Entry 3GZY (X-ray diffraction, 1.62 A resolution); this record covers chains A and B.

[Chain A]
Molecule: Biphenyl dioxygenase subunit alpha
Source organism: Comamonas testosteroni
Notes: EC 1.14.12.18
UniProt: Q46372 (BPHA_COMTE); numbering as in UniProt (aligned over 1-457)
Chain sequence (457 residues; row label = number of the first residue in the row):
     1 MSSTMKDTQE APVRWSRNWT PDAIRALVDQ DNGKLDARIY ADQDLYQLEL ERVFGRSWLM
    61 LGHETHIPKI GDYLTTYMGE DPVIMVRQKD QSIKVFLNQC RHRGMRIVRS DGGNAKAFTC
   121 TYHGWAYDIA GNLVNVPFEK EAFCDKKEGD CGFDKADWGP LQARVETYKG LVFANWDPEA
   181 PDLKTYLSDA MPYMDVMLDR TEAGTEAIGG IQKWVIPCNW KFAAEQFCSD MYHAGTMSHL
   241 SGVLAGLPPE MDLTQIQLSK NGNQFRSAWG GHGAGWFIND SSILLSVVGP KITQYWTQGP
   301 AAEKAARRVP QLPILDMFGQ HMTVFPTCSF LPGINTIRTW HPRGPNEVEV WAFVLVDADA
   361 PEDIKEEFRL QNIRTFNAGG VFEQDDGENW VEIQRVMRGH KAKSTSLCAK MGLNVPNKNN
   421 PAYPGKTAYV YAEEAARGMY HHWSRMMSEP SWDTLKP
Disordered / not traced: 1-17
Metal / ion sites: 2Fe-2S cluster Fe: Cys100, His102, Cys120, His123; Fe2+: His233, His239, Asp386
Residues lining bound ligands: 2Fe-2S cluster (FES): Cys100, His102, Arg103, Gly104, Met105, Cys120, Tyr122, His123, Gly124, Trp125
Curated features (UniProtKB/Swiss-Prot):
  - binding site ([2Fe-2S] cluster): Cys100, His102, Cys120, His123
  - binding site (Fe cation): His233, His239
Reported in the primary citation:
  - Fe2+ coordination: His233, His239, Asp386
  - 2Fe-2S cluster coordination: His123
  - contacts within the chain: Asp230-His233 (hydrogen bond)
  - specificity-determining residues: Gly319 (proposed by the authors, not directly observed)
  - specificity-determining residues: Met231
  - mutagenesis - M231A, M231T: increased catalytic activity

[Chain B]
Molecule: Biphenyl dioxygenase subunit beta
Source organism: Comamonas testosteroni
Notes: EC 1.14.12.18
UniProt: Q46373 (BPHE_COMTE); residue numbers follow UniProt; this construct covers 1-186
Chain sequence (186 residues; row label = number of the first residue in the row):
     1 MISTPLSKEF EWPAKPVSLE LQHQVEQFYY REAQLLDHHA FQAWFALLAE DIHYWMPIRT
    61 VRTAREQGLE YVPAGANAHF DDTHATMYGR IRQKTSDLNW AEDPPSRTRH LVSNVIVREM
   121 DTPGTLEVAS AFLLYRSRLE RQVDVFAGER RDVLRIADNP LGFQIAKRTI ILDQSTVLAN
   181 NLSVFF

[Chain A / chain B interface]
Contacting residue pairs - 79 pairs, chain A then chain B:
  Tyr73(A) - Glu66(B)
  Arg109(A) - Val61(B)
  Ser110(A) - Val61(B)
  Ser110(A) - Arg62(B)
  Ser110(A) - Thr63(B)
  Asp111(A) - Thr60(B)
  Asp111(A) - Val61(B)  hydrogen bond (side chain-backbone)
  Gly112(A) - Arg62(B)  hydrogen bond (backbone-side chain)
  Gly113(A) - Glu66(B)
  Asn114(A) - Arg65(B)
  Asn114(A) - Glu66(B)  hydrogen bond (backbone-side chain)
  Ile208(A) - Ala76(B)  hydrophobic
  Ile208(A) - Asn77(B)
  Gly209(A) - Val72(B)
  Gly209(A) - Ala76(B)
  Gly209(A) - Asn77(B)  hydrogen bond (backbone-backbone)
  Gly210(A) - Val72(B)
  Gly210(A) - Asn77(B)  hydrogen bond (backbone-side chain)
  Gln212(A) - His79(B)  hydrogen bond
  Lys213(A) - Thr176(B)
  Lys213(A) - Val177(B)  hydrogen bond (backbone-backbone)
  Trp214(A) - Val177(B)
  Trp214(A) - Asn180(B)
  Val215(A) - Thr176(B)
  Val215(A) - Val177(B)  hydrogen bond (backbone-backbone)
  Val215(A) - Leu178(B)
  Val215(A) - Ala179(B)
  Val215(A) - Asn180(B)
  Pro217(A) - Asn180(B)
  Met237(A) - Trp100(B)  hydrogen bond (backbone-side chain)
  Ser238(A) - Trp100(B)
  Leu240(A) - Leu98(B)  hydrophobic
  Ser241(A) - Gln93(B)  hydrogen bond
  Ser241(A) - Ser96(B)
  Ser241(A) - Leu98(B)
  Ser241(A) - Asn99(B)
  Gly242(A) - Gln93(B)
  Leu244(A) - Arg92(B)
  Leu244(A) - Ser96(B)
  Ala245(A) - Gly89(B)
  Leu247(A) - Arg92(B)  hydrogen bond (backbone-side chain)
  Pro248(A) - Arg92(B)  hydrogen bond (backbone-side chain)
  Pro249(A) - Tyr88(B)
  Pro249(A) - Arg92(B)
  Met251(A) - Arg92(B)  hydrogen bond (backbone-side chain)
  Leu253(A) - Leu98(B)  hydrophobic
  Arg369(A) - Gly75(B)  hydrogen bond (side chain-backbone)
  Arg369(A) - Ala76(B)  hydrogen bond (side chain-backbone)
  Arg369(A) - Asp81(B)  salt bridge
  Leu370(A) - Asp81(B)
  Ile373(A) - Asn77(B)
  Ile373(A) - Ala78(B)
  Ile373(A) - His79(B)
  Ile373(A) - Asp81(B)
  Ile373(A) - Arg90(B)
  Asn377(A) - Ala78(B)  hydrogen bond (side chain-backbone)
  Asn377(A) - His79(B)
  Ala378(A) - Asn181(B)
  Ala378(A) - Leu182(B)  hydrogen bond (backbone-backbone)
  Gly379(A) - Arg90(B)  hydrogen bond (backbone-side chain)
  Gly379(A) - Leu182(B)
  Val381(A) - Gln93(B)  hydrogen bond (backbone-side chain)
  Gln384(A) - Gln93(B)
  Gln384(A) - Lys94(B)  hydrogen bond
  Gln384(A) - Asn99(B)  hydrogen bond
  Gln384(A) - Ala101(B)
  Gln384(A) - Ser183(B)
  Asp385(A) - Gln93(B)
  Asp385(A) - Asn99(B)  hydrogen bond
  Asp385(A) - Trp100(B)  hydrogen bond (side chain-backbone)
  Asp385(A) - Ala101(B)  hydrogen bond (side chain-backbone)
  Glu388(A) - Trp100(B)
  Glu388(A) - Ala101(B)
  Glu388(A) - Arg138(B)  salt bridge
  Glu388(A) - Leu139(B)
  Glu388(A) - Asn180(B)
  Val391(A) - Asn180(B)
  Glu392(A) - Leu139(B)
  Arg395(A) - Leu139(B)
Also at the interface, not in a pair above, chain A (49 interface residues in all): Ala115, Ile211, Ile216, Asp252, Glu349, Ala352, Phe353, Val354, Arg374
Also at the interface, not in a pair above, chain B (38 interface residues in all): Ile58, Phe80, Thr86, Gln142
From the paper, about this interface:
  - interface residues, chain A: Gln384(A), Asp385(A)

[In short]
Chain A and chain B form an interface of 49 and 38 residues respectively; the contacts include 24 hydrogen
bonds and 2 salt bridges. Among the polar pairs are Arg369(A)-Asp81(B), Glu388(A)-Arg138(B) and
Asp111(A)-Val61(B). Chain A binds 2Fe-2S cluster. The paper reports that M231A and M231T of chain A increase
catalytic activity; interface residues Gln384(A) and Asp385(A).
Here chain A is Biphenyl dioxygenase subunit alpha and chain B is Biphenyl dioxygenase subunit beta, both from
Comamonas testosteroni. Entry 3GZY (Crystal Structure of the Biphenyl Dioxygenase from Comamonas testosteroni
Sp. Strain B-356) was determined by X-ray diffraction together with 3GZX from the same study.
